7YTC - chains B and R of the 12 polymer chains in the assembly; structure by electron microscopy, 3.39 A resolution.

[Chain B]
Protein: Immunoglobulin heavy constant mu
Source organism: Homo sapiens
Reference sequence: P01871 (IGHM_HUMAN); residues 345-576 here correspond to UniProt positions 222-453 (UniProt number = residue number - 123)
Sequence (232 residues; numbered 345 to 576; the number before each row is that of its first residue):
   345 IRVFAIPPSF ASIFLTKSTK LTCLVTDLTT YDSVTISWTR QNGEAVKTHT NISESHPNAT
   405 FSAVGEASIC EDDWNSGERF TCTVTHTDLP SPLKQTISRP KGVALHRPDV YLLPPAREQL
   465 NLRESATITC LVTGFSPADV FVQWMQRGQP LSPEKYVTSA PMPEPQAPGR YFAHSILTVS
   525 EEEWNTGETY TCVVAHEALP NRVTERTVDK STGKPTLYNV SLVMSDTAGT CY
Not modelled in the structure: 573-576
Disulfide bonds: Cys-367/Cys-426, Cys-474/Cys-536
Glycans and other covalent adducts: N-acetylglucosamine (NAG) linked to Asn-563
Swiss-Prot annotation at these positions:
  - glycosylation (N-linked (GlcNAc...) asparagine): Asn-395, Asn-402

[Chain R]
Protein: Fas apoptotic inhibitory molecule 3
Source organism: Homo sapiens
Reference sequence: O60667 (FAIM3_HUMAN); numbering as in UniProt (aligned over 18-124)
Sequence (107 residues; numbered 18 to 124; the number before each row is that of its first residue):
    18 RILPEVKVEG ELGGSVTIKC PLPEMHVRIY LCREMAGSGT CGTVVSTTNF IKAEYKGRVT
    78 LKQYPRKNLF LVEVTQLTES DSGVYACGAG MNTDRGKTQK VTLNVHS
Disulfide bonds: Cys-37/Cys-104, Cys-49/Cys-58
Swiss-Prot annotation at these positions:
  - region: Pro-40 to Arg-45 (CDR1), Gly-59 to Ala-70 (CDR2), Ala-106 to Thr-115 (CDR3)
  - modified residue: Thr-92 (Phosphothreonine)
  - mutagenesis: Arg-45 (R45A: Completely abolishes interaction with IgM resulting in impaired IgM internalization), Phe-67 (F67A: Completely abolishes interaction with IgM; when associated with A-69), Lys-69 (K69A: Completely abolishes interaction with IgM; when associated with A-67), Asn-109 (N109A: Displays reduced interaction with IgM; when associated with A-112), Arg-112 (R112A: Displays reduced interaction with IgM; when associated with A-109)

[Interface between chain B and chain R]
Contacting residue pairs (16; chain B residue first):
  Asn-465(B) / Asn-109(R)
  Asn-465(B) / Thr-110(R)  hydrogen bond (backbone-backbone)
  Asn-465(B) / Asp-111(R)
  Leu-466(B) / Arg-45(R)  hydrogen bond (backbone-side chain)
  Leu-466(B) / Thr-60(R)  hydrogen bond (backbone-side chain)
  Leu-466(B) / Met-108(R)
  Leu-466(B) / Thr-110(R)  hydrogen bond (backbone-side chain)
  Arg-467(B) / Cys-58(R)
  Arg-467(B) / Thr-60(R)
  Arg-467(B) / Phe-67(R)
  Arg-467(B) / Thr-110(R)
  Arg-467(B) / Asp-111(R)  salt bridge
  Glu-468(B) / Arg-45(R)  salt bridge
  Glu-468(B) / Ser-63(R)  hydrogen bond
  Glu-468(B) / Thr-65(R)  hydrogen bond
  Glu-468(B) / Phe-67(R)
Interface residues without a listed pair, chain B (5 interface residues in all): Glu-526
Interface residues without a listed pair, chain R (13 interface residues in all): Thr-57, Gly-59, Lys-69

[In short]
5 residues of chain B face 13 of chain R across their interface; the contacts include 6 hydrogen bonds and 2
salt bridges. Polar contacts include Arg-467(B)/Asp-111(R), Glu-468(B)/Arg-45(R) and Leu-466(B)/Arg-45(R).
N-acetylglucosamine is covalently linked to Asn-563(B).
Here chain B is Immunoglobulin heavy constant mu and chain R is Fas apoptotic inhibitory molecule 3, both from
Homo sapiens. Entry 7YTC (Cryo-EM structure of human FcmR bound to IgM-Fc/J) was determined by electron
microscopy together with 7YSG, 7YTD and 7YTE from the same study.
